PDB entry 8S2E | electron microscopy, 3.80 A resolution | chains E and F of the 8 polymer chains in the assembly

== Chain E ==
Protein: Envelope glycoprotein gp120
Organism: HIV whole-genome vector AA1305#18
Chain sequence (441 residues; row label = number of the first residue in the row; note: 33 numbers in that range are skipped by the numbering (no residue carries them; nothing is unmodelled there)):
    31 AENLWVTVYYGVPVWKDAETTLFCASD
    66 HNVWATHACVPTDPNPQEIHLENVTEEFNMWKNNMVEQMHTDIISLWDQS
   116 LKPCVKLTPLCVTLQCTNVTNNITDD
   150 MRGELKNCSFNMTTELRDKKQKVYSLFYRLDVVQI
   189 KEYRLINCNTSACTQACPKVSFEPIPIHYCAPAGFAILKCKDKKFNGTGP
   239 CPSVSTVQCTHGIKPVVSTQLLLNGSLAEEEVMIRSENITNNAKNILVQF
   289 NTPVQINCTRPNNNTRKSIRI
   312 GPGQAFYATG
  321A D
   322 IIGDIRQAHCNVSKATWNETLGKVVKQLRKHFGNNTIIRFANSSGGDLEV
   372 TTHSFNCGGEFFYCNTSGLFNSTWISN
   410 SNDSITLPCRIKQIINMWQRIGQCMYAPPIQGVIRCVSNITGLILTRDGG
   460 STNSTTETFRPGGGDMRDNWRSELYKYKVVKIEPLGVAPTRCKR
Disulfides: Cys54-Cys74, Cys119-Cys205, Cys126-Cys196, Cys131-Cys157, Cys201-Cys433, Cys218-Cys247, Cys228-Cys239, Cys296-Cys331, Cys378-Cys445, Cys385-Cys418
Glycans and other covalent adducts: N-acetylglucosamine (NAG) linked to Asn88, Asn133, Asn156, Asn160, Asn197, Asn234, Asn262, Asn276, Asn301, Asn332, Asn392, Asn448
Reported in the primary citation:
  - post-translational modification sites: Asn276

== Chain F ==
Protein: Envelope glycoprotein gp41
Organism: HIV whole-genome vector AA1305#18
Chain sequence (130 residues; numbered 512 to 663; 22 numbers in that range are skipped by the numbering (no residue carries them; nothing is unmodelled there); the number before each row is that of its first residue):
   512 AVGIGAVFLGFLGAAGSTMGAASMTLTVQARNLLS
   569 TVWGIKQLQARVLAVERYLRDQQLLGIWGCSGKLICCTNVPWNSSWSNRN
   619 LSEIWDNMTWLQWDKEISNYTQIIYGLLEESQNQQEKNEQDLLAL
Disulfides: Cys598-Cys604

== Chain E / chain F interface ==
Contacting residue pairs (90):
  Leu34(E) - Trp610(F)  hydrogen bond (backbone-backbone)
  Trp35(E) - Thr606(F)
  Trp35(E) - Asn607(F)
  Trp35(E) - Val608(F)
  Trp35(E) - Pro609(F)  hydrophobic
  Val36(E) - Thr606(F)  hydrogen bond (backbone-side chain)
  Val36(E) - Val608(F)  hydrophobic
  Val36(E) - Trp610(F)  hydrophobic
  Thr37(E) - Ile603(F)
  Thr37(E) - Cys604(F)
  Val38(E) - Trp596(F)  hydrophobic
  Val38(E) - Cys598(F)  hydrophobic
  Val38(E) - Leu602(F)
  Val38(E) - Ile603(F)
  Val38(E) - Cys604(F)  hydrogen bond (backbone-backbone)
  Tyr39(E) - Leu537(F)  hydrophobic
  Tyr39(E) - Leu602(F)
  Tyr39(E) - Ile603(F)  hydrophobic
  Tyr39(E) - Trp623(F)
  Tyr40(E) - Leu537(F)
  Tyr40(E) - Leu544(F)
  Tyr40(E) - Tyr586(F)
  Tyr40(E) - Asp589(F)
  Tyr40(E) - Gln590(F)
  Tyr40(E) - Leu593(F)  hydrophobic
  Tyr40(E) - Leu602(F)  hydrogen bond (backbone-backbone)
  Gly41(E) - Leu537(F)
  Gly41(E) - Gln540(F)
  Val42(E) - Trp628(F)  hydrophobic
  Pro43(E) - Leu523(F)  hydrophobic
  Pro43(E) - Ala525(F)
  Pro43(E) - Gln540(F)
  Pro43(E) - Leu629(F)
  Val44(E) - Trp628(F)
  Val44(E) - Leu629(F)
  Val44(E) - Asp632(F)
  Trp45(E) - Leu523(F)  hydrophobic
  Trp45(E) - Ala526(F)  hydrophobic
  Trp45(E) - Leu629(F)  hydrophobic
  Lys46(E) - Asp632(F)  salt bridge
  Lys46(E) - Lys633(F)
  Thr51(E) - Lys574(F)
  Thr51(E) - Ala578(F)
  Phe53(E) - Gln575(F)
  Ile84(E) - Leu520(F)
  Ile84(E) - Gly521(F)
  Ile84(E) - Phe522(F)
  Leu86(E) - Leu523(F)
  Glu87(E) - Gly524(F)
  Glu87(E) - Gly527(F)
  Asn88(E) - Gly527(F)
  Val89(E) - Ala526(F)  hydrophobic
  Val89(E) - Gly527(F)
  Ser110(E) - Trp571(F)
  Leu111(E) - Trp571(F)
  Gln114(E) - Trp571(F)
  Ala221(E) - Leu544(F)
  Ala221(E) - Leu545(F)
  Ala221(E) - Ser546(F)
  Ala221(E) - Ala582(F)
  Gly222(E) - Asn543(F)
  Gly222(E) - Arg585(F)
  Thr244(E) - Phe522(F)
  Thr244(E) - Leu523(F)
  Lys490(E) - Arg585(F)
  Ile491(E) - Leu523(F)  hydrophobic
  Ile491(E) - Arg585(F)
  Pro493(E) - Leu544(F)  hydrophobic
  Pro493(E) - Asp589(F)
  Leu494(E) - Asp589(F)
  Leu494(E) - Leu593(F)  hydrophobic
  Val496(E) - Trp628(F)
  Val496(E) - Trp631(F)  hydrogen bond (backbone-side chain)
  Ala497(E) - Trp623(F)  hydrophobic
  Ala497(E) - Trp628(F)  hydrophobic
  Pro498(E) - Trp610(F)  hydrophobic
  Pro498(E) - Ile622(F)  hydrophobic
  Pro498(E) - Trp623(F)  hydrogen bond (backbone-side chain)
  Pro498(E) - Trp631(F)
  Thr499(E) - Trp623(F)
  Cys501(E) - Cys605(F)  disulfide
  Lys502(E) - Cys605(F)
  Lys502(E) - Asn607(F)
  Arg503(E) - Trp596(F)  hydrogen bond (side chain-backbone)
  Arg503(E) - Cys598(F)  hydrogen bond
  Arg503(E) - Cys604(F)  hydrogen bond
  Arg503(E) - Cys605(F)  hydrogen bond (side chain-backbone)
  Arg503(E) - Thr606(F)
  Arg503(E) - Asn607(F)
  Arg503(E) - Gln650(F)  hydrogen bond
Other interface residues (no listed pair), chain E (43 interface residues in all): Leu52, Asp107, Pro220, Ala224, Gly495, Arg500
Other interface residues (no listed pair), chain F (54 interface residues in all): Ala533, Ser534, Ala541, Val570, Leu592, Gly597, Leu619, Ile635, Ile642, Tyr643, Leu646
Cross-chain cystine bridges: Cys501(E)-Cys605(F)

== Overview ==
Chain E and chain F form an interface of 43 and 54 residues respectively; the contacts include 1 disulfide
bond, 11 hydrogen bonds and 1 salt bridge. Polar contacts include Lys46(E)-Asp632(F), Val36(E)-Thr606(F) and
Val496(E)-Trp631(F). Covalently linked N-acetylglucosamine: at Asn88(E), Asn133(E), Asn156(E), Asn160(E),
Asn197(E) and Asn234(E) and 6 more. The paper reports a modification site at Asn276(E).
Here chain E is Envelope glycoprotein gp120 and chain F is Envelope glycoprotein gp41, both from HIV
whole-genome vector AA1305#18. Entry 8S2E (Fab4251-DS-SOSIP complex) was determined by electron microscopy.
